Entry 7AOC (electron microscopy, 3.84 A resolution); this record covers chains A and E of the 12 polymer chains in the assembly.

[Chain A]
Protein: DNA-directed RNA polymerase I subunit rpa1
From: Schizosaccharomyces pombe (strain 972 / ATCC 24843)
Notes: EC 2.7.7.6
UniProt: P15398 (RPA1_SCHPO); residue numbers follow UniProt; this construct covers 1-1689
Chain sequence (1689 residues; each row starts with the number of its first residue):
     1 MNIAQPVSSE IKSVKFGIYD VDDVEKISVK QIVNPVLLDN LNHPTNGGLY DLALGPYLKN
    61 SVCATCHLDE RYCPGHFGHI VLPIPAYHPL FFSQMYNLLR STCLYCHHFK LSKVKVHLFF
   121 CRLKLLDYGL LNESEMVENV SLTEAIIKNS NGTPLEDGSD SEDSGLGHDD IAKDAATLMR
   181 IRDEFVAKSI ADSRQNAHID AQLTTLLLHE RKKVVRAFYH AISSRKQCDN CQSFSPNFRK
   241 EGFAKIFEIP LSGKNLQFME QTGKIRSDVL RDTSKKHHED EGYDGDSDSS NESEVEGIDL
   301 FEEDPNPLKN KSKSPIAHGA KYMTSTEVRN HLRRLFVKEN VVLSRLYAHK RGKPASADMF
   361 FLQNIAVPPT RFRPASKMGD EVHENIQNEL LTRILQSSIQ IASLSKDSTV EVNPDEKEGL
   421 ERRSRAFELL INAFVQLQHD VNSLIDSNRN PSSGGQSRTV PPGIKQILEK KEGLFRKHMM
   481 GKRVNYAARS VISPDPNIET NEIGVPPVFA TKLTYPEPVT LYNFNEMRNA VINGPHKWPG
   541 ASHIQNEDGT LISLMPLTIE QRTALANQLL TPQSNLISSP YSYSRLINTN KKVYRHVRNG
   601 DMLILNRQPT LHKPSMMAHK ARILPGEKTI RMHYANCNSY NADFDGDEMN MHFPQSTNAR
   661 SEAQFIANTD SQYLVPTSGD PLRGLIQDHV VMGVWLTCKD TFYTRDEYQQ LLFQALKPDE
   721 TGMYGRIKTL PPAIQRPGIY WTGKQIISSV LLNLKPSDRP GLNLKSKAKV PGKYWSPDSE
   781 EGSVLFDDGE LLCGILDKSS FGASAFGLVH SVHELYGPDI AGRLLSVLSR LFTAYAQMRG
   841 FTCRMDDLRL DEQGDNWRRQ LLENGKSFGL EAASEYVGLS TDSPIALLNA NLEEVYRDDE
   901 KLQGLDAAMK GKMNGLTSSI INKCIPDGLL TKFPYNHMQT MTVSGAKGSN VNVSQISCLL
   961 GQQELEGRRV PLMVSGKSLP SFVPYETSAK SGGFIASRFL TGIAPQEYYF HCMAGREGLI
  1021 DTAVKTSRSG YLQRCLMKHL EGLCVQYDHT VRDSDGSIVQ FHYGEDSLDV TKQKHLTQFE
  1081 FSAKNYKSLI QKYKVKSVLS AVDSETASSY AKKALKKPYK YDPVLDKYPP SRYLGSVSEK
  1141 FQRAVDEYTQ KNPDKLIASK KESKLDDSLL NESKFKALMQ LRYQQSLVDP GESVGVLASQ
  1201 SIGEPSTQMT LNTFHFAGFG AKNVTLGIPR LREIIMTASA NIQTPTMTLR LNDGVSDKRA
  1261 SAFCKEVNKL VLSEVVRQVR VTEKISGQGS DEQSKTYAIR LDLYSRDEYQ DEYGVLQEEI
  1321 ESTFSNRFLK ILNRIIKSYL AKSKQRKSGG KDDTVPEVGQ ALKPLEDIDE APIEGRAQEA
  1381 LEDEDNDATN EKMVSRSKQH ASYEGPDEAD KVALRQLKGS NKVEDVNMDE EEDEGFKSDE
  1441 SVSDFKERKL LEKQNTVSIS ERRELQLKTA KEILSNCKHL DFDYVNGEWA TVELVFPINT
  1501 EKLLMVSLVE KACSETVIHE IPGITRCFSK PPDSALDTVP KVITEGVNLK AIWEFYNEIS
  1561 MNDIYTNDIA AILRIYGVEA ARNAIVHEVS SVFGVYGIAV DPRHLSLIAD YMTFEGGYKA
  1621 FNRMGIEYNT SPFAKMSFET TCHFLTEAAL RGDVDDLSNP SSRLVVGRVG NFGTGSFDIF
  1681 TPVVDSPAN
Unresolved in the structure: 143-171, 196-202, 259-320, 348-353, 412-420, 452-460, 1023-1029, 1159-1161, 1214-1222, 1285-1295, 1346-1475, 1532-1536, 1682-1689
Swiss-Prot annotation at these positions:
  - region: Pro-1005 to Glu-1017 (Bridging helix)
  - binding site (Zn(2+)): Cys-63, Cys-66, Cys-73, His-76
  - binding site (Mg(2+)): Asp-643, Asp-645, Asp-647
  - modified residue (Phosphoserine): Ser-159, Ser-161, Ser-1438, Ser-1441
Bound ions: Zn2+ site 1: Tyr-19 (shared with 2 residues of chain B); Zn2+ site 2: Cys-63, Cys-66, Cys-73, His-76; Zn2+ site 3: Cys-103, Cys-106, Cys-228, Cys-231
Reported in the primary citation:
  - conformationally variable residues (domain motion): Lys-226, Arg-425, Ser-1338

[Chain E]
Protein: DNA-directed RNA polymerases I, II, and III subunit RPABC1
From: Schizosaccharomyces pombe (strain 972 / ATCC 24843)
UniProt: Q09191 (RPAB1_SCHPO); residues 1-210 here = UniProt positions 1-210
Chain sequence (210 residues; row label = number of the first residue in the row):
     1 MSAEEKNIVR VFRAWKTAHQ LVHDRGYGVS QAELDLTLDQ FKAMHCGMGR NLDRTTLSFY
    61 AKPSNDSNKG TIYIEFAKEP SVGIKEMRTF VHTLGDHNHK TGILIYANSM TPSAAKIIAT
   121 VTGQFTIETF QESDLIVNIT HHELVPKHIL LSPDEKKELL DRYKLRETQL PRIQLADPVA
   181 RYLGLKRGEV VKIVRRSETS GRYNSYRICA
Unresolved in the structure: 1-3
Swiss-Prot annotation at these positions:
  - modified residue: Ser-152 (Phosphoserine)

[Interface between chain A and chain E]
Contacting residue pairs - 86 pairs, chain A then chain E:
  Gly-129(A) with Thr-168(E)
  Leu-131(A) with Thr-168(E); Ala-210(E), hydrophobic
  Asn-132(A) with Arg-187(E); Gly-188(E); Ala-210(E)
  Glu-135(A) with Arg-187(E)
  Ser-141(A) with Thr-120(E), hydrogen bond
  Thr-204(A) with Thr-168(E)
  Leu-206(A) with Thr-168(E); Leu-170(E); Arg-172(E)
  Leu-207(A) with Thr-168(E)
  His-209(A) with Arg-172(E)
  Thr-1050(A) with Tyr-163(E)
  Arg-1052(A) with Tyr-163(E), hydrogen bond (side chain-backbone); Leu-165(E); Gln-169(E), hydrogen bond
  Gly-1056(A) with Gln-169(E)
  Ser-1057(A) with Gln-169(E)
  Ile-1058(A) with Leu-165(E), hydrophobic; Gln-169(E), hydrogen bond (backbone-backbone)
  Phe-1061(A) with Tyr-163(E), hydrophobic; Leu-170(E), hydrophobic; Tyr-203(E); Tyr-206(E)
  His-1062(A) with Tyr-163(E)
  Glu-1065(A) with Ser-197(E), hydrogen bond; Thr-199(E); Ser-200(E), hydrogen bond (backbone-side chain); Tyr-203(E)
  Asp-1122(A) with Lys-192(E), salt bridge; Asn-204(E), hydrogen bond
  Pro-1123(A) with Arg-202(E); Tyr-203(E), hydrophobic; Asn-204(E)
  Asp-1126(A) with Arg-162(E), hydrogen bond (backbone-side chain); Asn-204(E); Tyr-206(E), hydrogen bond
  Lys-1127(A) with Arg-162(E)
  Ser-1138(A) with Ser-200(E)
  Glu-1139(A) with Gly-201(E)
  Lys-1140(A) with Thr-199(E), hydrogen bond (side chain-backbone); Ser-200(E); Gly-201(E)
  Lys-1550(A) with Asp-134(E), salt bridge
  Trp-1553(A) with Ile-136(E), hydrophobic; Val-137(E); Ile-139(E), hydrophobic
  Glu-1554(A) with Arg-10(E), salt bridge; Ile-136(E)
  Tyr-1556(A) with Arg-13(E), hydrogen bond
  Met-1561(A) with His-141(E); His-142(E), hydrogen bond (backbone-side chain)
  Asp-1563(A) with His-142(E)
  Ile-1572(A) with Leu-144(E), hydrophobic
  Arg-1574(A) with Pro-178(E)
  Ile-1575(A) with Pro-178(E), hydrophobic
  Tyr-1576(A) with Ile-139(E), hydrophobic; Val-145(E); Pro-178(E)
  Gly-1577(A) with Asp-177(E); Pro-178(E)
  Val-1578(A) with Asp-177(E), hydrogen bond (backbone-side chain)
  Glu-1579(A) with Leu-144(E); Pro-146(E); His-148(E); Ile-193(E); Arg-195(E), salt bridge; Arg-207(E), salt bridge
  Ala-1580(A) with Leu-144(E), hydrogen bond (backbone-backbone); Val-145(E), hydrophobic
  Arg-1582(A) with Arg-195(E); Ser-197(E)
  Pro-1602(A) with Thr-199(E)
  Arg-1603(A) with Thr-199(E), hydrogen bond
  Asp-1610(A) with Arg-195(E), salt bridge
  Thr-1613(A) with Arg-207(E), hydrogen bond (backbone-side chain)
  Phe-1614(A) with Leu-170(E); Pro-171(E), hydrophobic; Arg-172(E), hydrogen bond (backbone-backbone); Arg-207(E)
  Glu-1615(A) with Arg-172(E)
  Gly-1616(A) with Arg-172(E); Gln-174(E)
  Gly-1617(A) with Gln-174(E)
Also at the interface, not in a pair above, chain A (58 interface residues in all): Met-136, Leu-203, Glu-210, Asp-1048, Gly-1064, Lys-1117, Tyr-1121, Tyr-1183, Ser-1560, Leu-1573, Ala-1584
Also at the interface, not in a pair above, chain E (46 interface residues in all): Ser-133, Asn-138, Arg-166, Arg-196, Glu-198, Ser-205, Cys-209

[In short]
58 residues of chain A face 46 of chain E across their interface, with 17 hydrogen bonds and 6 salt bridges.
Polar contacts include Asp-1122(A)/Lys-192(E), Lys-1550(A)/Asp-134(E) and Glu-1554(A)/Arg-10(E). Curated
annotation (UniProt) lists 4 Zn2+-binding residues and 3 Mg2+-binding residues on chain A. The paper reports
conformational variability at Lys-226(A), Arg-425(A) and Ser-1338(A).
Here chain A is DNA-directed RNA polymerase I subunit rpa1 and chain E is DNA-directed RNA polymerases I, II,
and III subunit RPABC1, both from Schizosaccharomyces pombe (strain 972 / ATCC 24843). Entry 7AOC
(Schizosaccharomyces pombe RNA polymerase I (monomer)) was determined by electron microscopy, deposited
together with 7AOD and 7AOE.
